PDB entry 5SBD | X-ray diffraction, 2.25 A resolution | chains B and C of the 6 polymer chains in the assembly

# Chain B
Molecule: Tubulin beta-2B chain
From: Bos taurus
UniProtKB: Q6B856 (TBB2B_BOVIN); the author numbering skips numbers that UniProt does not, so the offset changes along the chain: 1-42 = UniProt 1-42; 45-360 = UniProt 43-358; 369-455 = UniProt 359-445
Amino-acid sequence (445 residues; numbered 1 to 455; 10 numbers in that range are skipped by the numbering (no residue carries them; nothing is unmodelled there); the number before each row is that of its first residue):
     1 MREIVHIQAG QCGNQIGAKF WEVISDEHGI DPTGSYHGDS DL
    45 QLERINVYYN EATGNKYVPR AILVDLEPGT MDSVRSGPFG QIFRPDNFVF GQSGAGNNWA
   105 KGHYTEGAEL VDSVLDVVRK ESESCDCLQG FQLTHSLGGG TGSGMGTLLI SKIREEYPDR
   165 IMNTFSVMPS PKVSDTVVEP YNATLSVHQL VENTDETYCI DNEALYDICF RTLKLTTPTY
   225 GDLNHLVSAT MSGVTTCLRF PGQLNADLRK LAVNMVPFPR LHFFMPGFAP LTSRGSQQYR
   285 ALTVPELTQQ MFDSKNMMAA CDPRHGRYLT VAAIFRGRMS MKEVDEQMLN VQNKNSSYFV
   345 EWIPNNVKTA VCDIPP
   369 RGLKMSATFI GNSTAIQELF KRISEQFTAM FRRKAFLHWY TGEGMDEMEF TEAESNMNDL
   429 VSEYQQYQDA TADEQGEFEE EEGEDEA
Disordered / not traced: 278-281, 438-455
Bound ions: Mg2+: Q11 (together with GDP); Ca2+ near E113 (its only coordinating residue here)
Small-molecule neighbours: GDP (guanosine-5'-diphosphate): G10, Q11, C12, Q15, I16, D69, A99, N101, S140, G142, G143, G144, T145, G146, S147, V171, P173, V177, D179, E183, N206, L209, Y224, L227, N228
UniProt features mapped onto this chain:
  - motif: M1 to I4 (MREI motif)
  - binding site (GTP): Q11, E71, S140, G144, T145, G146, N206, N228
  - binding site (Mg(2+)): E71
  - modified residue: S40 (Phosphoserine), T57 (Phosphothreonine), K60 (N6-acetyllysine), S174 (Phosphoserine), T287 (Phosphothreonine), T292 (Phosphothreonine), R320 (Omega-N-methylarginine), E448 (5-glutamyl polyglutamate)
  - cross-link (Glycyl lysine isopeptide (Lys-Gly)): K60 (interchain with G-Cter in ubiquitin), K326 (interchain with G-Cter in ubiquitin)
From the paper describing this entry:
  - binding site for the ligand 5KI: N102, K105, V181

# Chain C
Molecule: Tubulin alpha-1B chain
From: Bos taurus
UniProtKB: P81947 (TBA1B_BOVIN); residue numbers follow UniProt; this construct covers 1-451
Amino-acid sequence (451 residues; numbered 1 to 451; the number before each row is that of its first residue):
     1 MRECISIHVG QAGVQIGNAC WELYCLEHGI QPDGQMPSDK TIGGGDDSFN TFFSETGAGK
    61 HVPRAVFVDL EPTVIDEVRT GTYRQLFHPE QLITGKEDAA NNYARGHYTI GKEIIDLVLD
   121 RIRKLADQCT GLQGFLVFHS FGGGTGSGFT SLLMERLSVD YGKKSKLEFS IYPAPQVSTA
   181 VVEPYNSILT THTTLEHSDC AFMVDNEAIY DICRRNLDIE RPTYTNLNRL ISQIVSSITA
   241 SLRFDGALNV DLTEFQTNLV PYPRIHFPLA TYAPVISAEK AYHEQLSVAE ITNACFEPAN
   301 QMVKCDPRHG KYMACCLLYR GDVVPKDVNA AIATIKTKRS IQFVDWCPTG FKVGINYQPP
   361 TVVPGGDLAK VQRAVCMLSN TTAIAEAWAR LDHKFDLMYA KRAFVHWYVG EGMEEGEFSE
   421 AREDMAALEK DYEEVGVDSV EGEGEEEGEE Y
Disordered / not traced: 441-451
Bound ions: Ca2+: D39, T41, G44, E55
Small-molecule neighbours: GTP (guanosine-5'-triphosphate): G10, Q11, A12, Q15, I16, D69, D98, A99, A100, N101, S140, G142, G143, G144, T145, G146, I171, P173, V177, S178, T179, E183, N206, Y224, L227, N228, I231

# Interface between chain B and chain C
Contacting residue pairs (36; chain B residue first):
  Q96(B) - M1(C)
  S97(B) - R2(C)
  N101(B) - E254(C)
  D179(B) - E254(C)
  D179(B) - K352(C)  hydrogen bond (backbone-side chain)
  T180(B) - E254(C)
  T180(B) - N258(C)
  V181(B) - N258(C)  hydrogen bond (backbone-side chain)
  T221(B) - K326(C)
  A397(B) - W346(C)
  M398(B) - W346(C)
  R400(B) - D345(C)  salt bridge
  R400(B) - S439(C)  hydrogen bond
  R401(B) - Y262(C)  hydrogen bond (backbone-side chain)
  R401(B) - D345(C)  salt bridge
  R401(B) - W346(C)
  R401(B) - E434(C)  hydrogen bond (side chain-backbone)
  R401(B) - V437(C)  hydrogen bond (side chain-backbone)
  R401(B) - D438(C)
  R401(B) - S439(C)  hydrogen bond
  K402(B) - Y262(C)
  A403(B) - P261(C)
  A403(B) - Y262(C)
  A403(B) - W346(C)  hydrophobic
  F404(B) - T257(C)
  F404(B) - N258(C)
  F404(B) - V260(C)
  F404(B) - P261(C)  hydrogen bond (backbone-backbone)
  F404(B) - W346(C)  hydrophobic
  H406(B) - V260(C)  hydrogen bond (side chain-backbone)
  H406(B) - P261(C)
  H406(B) - Y262(C)
  H406(B) - P263(C)
  W407(B) - Q256(C)
  W407(B) - T257(C)  hydrogen bond (side chain-backbone)
  W407(B) - V260(C)
Other interface residues (no listed pair), chain B (19 interface residues in all): G100, V182, L405
Other interface residues (no listed pair), chain C (22 interface residues in all): P325, N329, P348, V435

# Summary
Chain B and chain C form an interface of 19 and 22 residues respectively, with 10 hydrogen bonds and 2 salt
bridges. Polar pairs include R400(B)-D345(C), R401(B)-D345(C) and D179(B)-K352(C). Ligands of chain B: GDP.
Chain C binds GTP. The paper reports a binding site for the ligand 5KI at N102(B), K105(B) and V181(B).
Chain B is Tubulin beta-2B chain and chain C is Tubulin alpha-1B chain, both from Bos taurus; the structure,
Tubulin-maytansinoid-5b-complex, was determined by X-ray diffraction, deposited together with 5SB8, 5SB9,
5SBA, 5SBB, 5SBC and 5SBE.
